PDB entry 5VRI | X-ray diffraction, 2.15 A resolution | chains A and B

# Chain A (and B)
Protein: Aryldialkylphosphatase
Source organism: Sulfolobus solfataricus
Notes: EC 3.1.8.1; chain B of this document is another copy of the same molecule, construct and numbering; everything in this record applies to it too
UniProt: Q97VT7 (PHP_SULSO); numbering as in UniProt (aligned over 1-314)
Amino-acid sequence (314 residues; numbered 1 to 314; the number before each row is that of its first residue):
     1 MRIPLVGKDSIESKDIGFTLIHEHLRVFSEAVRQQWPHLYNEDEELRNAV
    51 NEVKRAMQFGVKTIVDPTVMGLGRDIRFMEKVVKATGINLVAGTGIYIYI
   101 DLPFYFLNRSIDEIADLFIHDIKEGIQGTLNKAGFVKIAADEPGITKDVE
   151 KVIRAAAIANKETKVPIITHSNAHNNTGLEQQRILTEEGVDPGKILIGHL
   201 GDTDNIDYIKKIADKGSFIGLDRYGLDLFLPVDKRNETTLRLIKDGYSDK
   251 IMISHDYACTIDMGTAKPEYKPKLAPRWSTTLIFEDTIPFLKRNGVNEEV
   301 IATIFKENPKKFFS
Modified positions: K137 (lysine nz-carboxylic acid; KCX)
Differences from the reference sequence: engineered mutation L46 (Phe in Q97VT7), A258 (Cys in Q97VT7), M263 (Trp in Q97VT7), T280 (Ile in Q97VT7)
Bound ions: Fe2+: H22, H24, K137, D256; Co2+: K137, H170, H199
Swiss-Prot annotation at these positions:
  - binding site (Fe cation): H22, H24, K137, D256
  - binding site (Co(2+)): K137, H170, H199
  - modified residue: K137 (N6-carboxylysine)
From the paper describing this entry:
  - mutagenesis - W263M (Tm 85.3 degC): decreased stability

# How chain A and chain B interact
Contacting residue pairs (82; chain A residue first):
  F28(A) - Q34(B)
  S29(A) - P103(B)
  S29(A) - F104(B)
  S29(A) - Y105(B)  hydrogen bond (side chain-backbone)
  E30(A) - A31(B)
  E30(A) - Q34(B)
  E30(A) - Q35(B)  hydrogen bond
  A31(A) - E30(B)
  A31(A) - M70(B)
  V32(A) - P103(B)  hydrophobic
  V32(A) - Y105(B)  hydrophobic
  V32(A) - F106(B)  hydrophobic
  Q34(A) - F28(B)
  Q34(A) - E30(B)
  Q34(A) - Q34(B)  hydrogen bond
  Q34(A) - Q127(B)  hydrogen bond (backbone-side chain)
  Q35(A) - E30(B)  hydrogen bond
  Q35(A) - M70(B)
  Q35(A) - G73(B)
  Q35(A) - R74(B)  hydrogen bond
  Q35(A) - Q127(B)  hydrogen bond
  W36(A) - M70(B)  hydrophobic
  W36(A) - G95(B)
  W36(A) - I96(B)  hydrophobic
  W36(A) - L117(B)  hydrogen bond (side chain-backbone)
  W36(A) - D121(B)  hydrogen bond
  H38(A) - H120(B)
  L39(A) - Y105(B)
  L39(A) - L117(B)  hydrophobic
  Y40(A) - Y105(B)
  M70(A) - A31(B)
  M70(A) - Q35(B)
  M70(A) - W36(B)  hydrophobic
  G73(A) - Q35(B)
  R74(A) - Q35(B)  hydrogen bond
  G95(A) - W36(B)
  I96(A) - W36(B)  hydrophobic
  Y97(A) - F104(B)  hydrophobic
  Y99(A) - F104(B)  hydrophobic
  I100(A) - D101(B)
  D101(A) - I100(B)
  P103(A) - S29(B)
  F104(A) - S29(B)
  F104(A) - Y97(B)  hydrophobic
  F104(A) - Y99(B)  hydrophobic
  F104(A) - M263(B)  hydrophobic
  Y105(A) - S29(B)  hydrogen bond (backbone-side chain)
  Y105(A) - V32(B)  hydrophobic
  Y105(A) - L39(B)
  Y105(A) - Y40(B)
  Y105(A) - D262(B)
  Y105(A) - M263(B)
  Y105(A) - G264(B)  hydrogen bond (backbone-backbone)
  F106(A) - V32(B)  hydrophobic
  L107(A) - G264(B)  hydrogen bond (backbone-backbone)
  L107(A) - T265(B)  hydrogen bond (backbone-backbone)
  N108(A) - G264(B)
  N108(A) - T265(B)  hydrogen bond
  N108(A) - K267(B)  hydrogen bond (backbone-side chain)
  R109(A) - D262(B)  hydrogen bond (side chain-backbone)
  R109(A) - M263(B)
  R109(A) - G264(B)
  R109(A) - K267(B)
  E113(A) - K267(B)  salt bridge
  L117(A) - W36(B)  hydrogen bond (backbone-side chain)
  L117(A) - L39(B)  hydrophobic
  H120(A) - H38(B)
  D121(A) - W36(B)  hydrogen bond
  Q127(A) - Q34(B)  hydrogen bond (side chain-backbone)
  Q127(A) - Q35(B)  hydrogen bond
  D262(A) - Y105(B)
  D262(A) - R109(B)  hydrogen bond (backbone-side chain)
  M263(A) - F104(B)  hydrophobic
  M263(A) - Y105(B)
  G264(A) - Y105(B)  hydrogen bond (backbone-backbone)
  G264(A) - L107(B)  hydrogen bond (backbone-backbone)
  G264(A) - N108(B)
  G264(A) - R109(B)
  T265(A) - L107(B)  hydrogen bond (backbone-backbone)
  T265(A) - N108(B)  hydrogen bond
  K267(A) - R109(B)
  K267(A) - E113(B)  salt bridge
Interface residues without a listed pair, chain A (41 interface residues in all): P37, G71, T94, F118
Interface residues without a listed pair, chain B (42 interface residues in all): P37, G71, T94, F118, G128

# Overview
The interface between chain A and chain B involves 41 residues on one side and 42 on the other, with 26
hydrogen bonds and 2 salt bridges. Polar contacts include E113(A)-K267(B), S29(A)-Y105(B) and E30(A)-Q35(B).
From UniProt: 4 Fe cation-binding residues and 3 Co2+-binding residues on chain A. The paper reports that
W263M of chain A reduces stability.
Both chains are Aryldialkylphosphatase (Sulfolobus solfataricus). Entry 5VRI (Crystal structure of SsoPox AsA6
mutant (F46L-C258A-W263M-I280T) - closed form) was determined by X-ray diffraction together with 5VRK, 5VSA,
5W3W, 5W3Z and 5W3U from the same study.
